PDB entry 7KJ9 | X-ray diffraction, 2.20 A resolution | chain A

# Chain A
Name: epi-isozizaene synthase
Organism: Streptomyces coelicolor
Notes: EC 4.2.3.37
UniProtKB: A0A6M9XZI2 (A0A6M9XZI2_STRCH); numbering as in UniProt (aligned over 2-361)
Chain sequence (382 residues; numbered -20 to 361; the number before each row is that of its first residue; numbers below 1 keep their minus sign (Met-20 is residue -20)):
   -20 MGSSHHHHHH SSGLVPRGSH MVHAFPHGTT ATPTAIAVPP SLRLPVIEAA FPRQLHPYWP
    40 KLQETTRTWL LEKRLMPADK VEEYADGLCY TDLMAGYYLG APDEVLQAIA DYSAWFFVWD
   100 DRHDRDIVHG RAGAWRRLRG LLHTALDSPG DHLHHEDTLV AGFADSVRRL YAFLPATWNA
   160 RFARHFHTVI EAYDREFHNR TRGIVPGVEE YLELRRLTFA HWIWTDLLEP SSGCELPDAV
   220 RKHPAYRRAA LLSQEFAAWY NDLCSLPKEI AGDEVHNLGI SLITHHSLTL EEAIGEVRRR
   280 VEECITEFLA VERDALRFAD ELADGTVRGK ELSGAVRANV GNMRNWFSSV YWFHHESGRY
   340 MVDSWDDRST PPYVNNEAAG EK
Not modelled in the structure: -20 to 15, 355-361
Construct notes: expression tag (-20 to 1)
Ion coordination: Mg2+ site 1: Asp99 (together with Risedronate); Mg2+ site 2: Asn240, Ser244, Glu248 (together with Risedronate)
Small-molecule neighbours: Risedronate: Phe95, Phe96, Asp99, Tyr172, Arg194, Thr197, Phe198, Trp203, Asn240, Asp241, Ser244, Lys247, Glu248, Arg338, Tyr339
Reported in the primary citation:
  - binding site for Risedronate: Phe95, Phe198, Trp203, Tyr339

# Overview
Bound to chain A: Risedronate. Asn240, Ser244 and Glu248 form the Mg2+ site 2. From the paper: a binding site
for Risedronate at Phe95, Phe198 and Trp203 among others.
Chain A is epi-isozizaene synthase (Streptomyces coelicolor); the structure, Wild-type epi-isozizaene
synthase: complex with 3 Mg2+ and risedronate, was determined by X-ray diffraction (same publication as 7KJ8,
7KJD, 7KJE, 7KJF and 7KJG).
